Entry 1LY3 (X-ray diffraction, 1.90 A resolution); this record covers chain A.

== Chain A ==
Name: Dihydrofolate reductase
From: Pneumocystis carinii
Notes: EC 1.5.1.3
UniProt: P16184 (DYR_PNECA); numbering as in UniProt (aligned over 1-206)
Sequence (206 residues; numbered 1 to 206; the number before each row is that of its first residue):
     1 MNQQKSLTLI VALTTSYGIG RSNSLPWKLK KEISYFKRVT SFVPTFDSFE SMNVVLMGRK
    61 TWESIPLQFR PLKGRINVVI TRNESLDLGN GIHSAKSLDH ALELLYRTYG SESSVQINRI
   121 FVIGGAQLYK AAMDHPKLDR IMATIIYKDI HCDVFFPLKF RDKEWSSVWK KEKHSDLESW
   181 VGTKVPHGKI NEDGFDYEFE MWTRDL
Residues lining bound ligands:
  - NADP+ (COG; 2,4-diamino-6-[N-(2',5'-dimethoxybenzyl)-N-methylamino]quinazoline): Ile10, Val11, Ala12, Ser24, Leu25, Glu32, Ile33, Phe36, Thr61, Ser64, Ile65, Pro66, Phe69, Leu72, Ile123, Tyr129, Thr144
  - NADP (NAP; NADP nicotinamide-adenine-dinucleotide phosphate): Val11, Ala12, Ile19, Gly20, Arg21, Asn23, Ser24, Leu25, Trp27, Gly58, Arg59, Lys60, Thr61, Ser64, Ile80, Thr81, Arg82, Asn83, Lys96, Ser97, Ile123, Gly124, Gly125, Ala126, Gln127, Leu128, Tyr129, Ala131, Val154

== Summary ==
Ligands of chain A: NADP and NADP+.
Chain A is Dihydrofolate reductase (Pneumocystis carinii); the structure, Analysis of quinazoline and
pyridopyrimidine N9-C10 reversed bridge antifolates in complex with nadp+ and pneumocystis carinii ..., was
determined by X-ray diffraction, deposited together with 1LY4.
